Entry 8VUQ (electron microscopy, 3.85 A resolution); this record covers chains G and I of the 4 polymer chains in the assembly.

[Chain G]
Protein: 008-218 Heavy
Source organism: Homo sapiens
Amino-acid sequence (220 residues; numbered 1 to 220; the number before each row is that of its first residue):
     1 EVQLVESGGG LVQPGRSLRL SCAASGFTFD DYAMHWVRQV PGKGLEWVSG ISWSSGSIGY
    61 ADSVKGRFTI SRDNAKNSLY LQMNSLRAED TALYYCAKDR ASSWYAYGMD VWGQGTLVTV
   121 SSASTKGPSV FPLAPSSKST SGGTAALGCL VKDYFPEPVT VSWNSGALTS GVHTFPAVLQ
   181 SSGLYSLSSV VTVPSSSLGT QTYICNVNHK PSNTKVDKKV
Disulfides: Cys-22/Cys-96, Cys-149/Cys-205

[Chain I]
Protein: 008-218 Light
Source organism: Homo sapiens
Amino-acid sequence (209 residues; row label = number of the first residue in the row):
     1 NFMLTQPHSV SESPGKTVTI SCTRSSGSIA SNYVQWYQQR PGSSPTTVIY DDNQRPSGVP
    61 NRFSGSIDSS SNSASLIISG LKTEDEADYY CQSTRVFGGG TKLTVLGQPK AAPSVTLFPP
   121 SSEELQANKA TLVCLISDFY PGAVTVAWKA DSSPVKAGVE TTTPSKQSNN KYAASSYLSL
   181 TPEQWKSHRS YSCQVTHEGS TVEKTVAPT
Disulfides: Cys-22/Cys-91, Cys-134/Cys-193

[Interface between chain G and chain I]
Contacting residue pairs (41; chain G residue first):
  Leu-45(G) with Tyr-90(I), hydrophobic; Phe-97(I), hydrophobic
  Arg-100(G) with Tyr-50(I)
  Tyr-107(G) with Gln-92(I), hydrogen bond (backbone-side chain); Thr-94(I); Arg-95(I), hydrogen bond
  Met-109(G) with Tyr-37(I); Thr-47(I)
  Asp-110(G) with Thr-47(I)
  Trp-112(G) with Tyr-37(I), hydrophobic; Pro-45(I)
  Gly-113(G) with Ser-44(I), hydrogen bond (backbone-side chain)
  Gln-114(G) with Ser-44(I)
  Phe-131(G) with Ser-121(I); Glu-124(I)
  Pro-132(G) with Ser-121(I); Glu-123(I)
  Leu-133(G) with Pro-119(I); Val-133(I), hydrophobic
  Ala-134(G) with Phe-118(I)
  Ala-146(G) with Thr-116(I); Phe-118(I)
  Leu-147(G) with Phe-118(I)
  Lys-152(G) with Thr-131(I)
  His-173(G) with Ser-137(I); Ala-173(I)
  Phe-175(G) with Leu-135(I), hydrophobic; Ile-136(I); Ala-174(I); Ser-175(I)
  Pro-176(G) with Ser-165(I)
  Val-178(G) with Thr-162(I); Tyr-177(I), hydrophobic
  Leu-179(G) with Glu-160(I)
  Gln-180(G) with Glu-160(I)
  Ser-181(G) with Glu-160(I)
  Leu-187(G) with Tyr-177(I)
  Ser-188(G) with Val-133(I); Tyr-177(I), hydrogen bond
  Val-190(G) with Phe-118(I), hydrophobic; Leu-135(I), hydrophobic
Other interface residues (no listed pair), chain G (34 interface residues in all): Gln-39, Lys-43, Gly-44, Trp-47, Tyr-60, Tyr-95, Gly-108, Leu-150, Asp-153
Other interface residues (no listed pair), chain I (32 interface residues in all): Gln-35, Gln-39, Ser-43, Lys-129

[In short]
34 residues of chain G and 32 residues of chain I are in contact, with 4 hydrogen bonds. Polar contacts
include Tyr-107(G)/Gln-92(I), Tyr-107(G)/Arg-95(I) and Gly-113(G)/Ser-44(I).
Chain G is 008-218 Heavy and chain I is 008-218 Light, both from Homo sapiens; the structure, Human GluN1-2A
with Fab 008-218 Local refinement of ATD, was determined by electron microscopy, deposited together with 8VUH,
8VUJ, 8VUL, 8VUN, 8VUR, 8VUT, 8VUY and 8VVH.
